5AUM - chains H and L of the 3 polymer chains in the assembly; structure by X-ray diffraction, 2.05 A resolution.

# Chain H
Name: Heavy chain of Fab fragment
Notes: antibody fragment or engineered binder
Chain sequence (242 residues; row label = number of the first residue in the row; note: 3 numbers in that range are skipped by the numbering (no residue carries them; nothing is unmodelled there); a row labelled like 52A-52C holds insertion residues (52A, then the next letters in order); numbers below 1 keep their minus sign (Met-17 is residue -17)):
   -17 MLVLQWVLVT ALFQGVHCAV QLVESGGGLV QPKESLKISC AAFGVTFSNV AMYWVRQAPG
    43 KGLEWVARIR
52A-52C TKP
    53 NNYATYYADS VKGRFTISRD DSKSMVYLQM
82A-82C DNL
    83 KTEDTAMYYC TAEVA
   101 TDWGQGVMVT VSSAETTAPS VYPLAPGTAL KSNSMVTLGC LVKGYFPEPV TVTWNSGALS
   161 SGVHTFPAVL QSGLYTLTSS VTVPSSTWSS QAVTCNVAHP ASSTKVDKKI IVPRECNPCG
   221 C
Not modelled in the structure: -17 to 0, 127-133, 213-221
Disulfides: Cys22-Cys92, Cys140-Cys195

# Chain L
Name: Light chain of Fab fragment
Notes: antibody fragment or engineered binder
Chain sequence (239 residues; numbered -19 to 214 plus 5 insertion-coded residues; the number before each row is that of its first residue; a row labelled like 30A-30E holds insertion residues (30A, then the next letters in order); numbers below 1 keep their minus sign (Met-19 is residue -19)):
   -19 MMSPVQSLFL LLLWILGTNG DVVLTQAPPT LSATIGQSVS ISCRSSQSLL
30A-30E HRNGN
    31 TYLNWLLQRP GQPPQLLIYL VSRLESGVPN RFSGSGSGTA FTLKISGLEA EDLGVYYCVQ
    91 GTHAPLTFGS GTKLEIKRAD AAPTVSIFPP STEQLATGGA SVVCLMNNFY PRDISVKWKI
   151 DGTERRDGVL DSVTDQDSKD STYSMSSTLS LTKADYESHN LYTCEVVHKT SSSPVVKSFN
   211 RNEC
Not modelled in the structure: -19 to 0, 212-214
Disulfides: Cys23-Cys88, Cys134-Cys194

# Interface between chain H and chain L
Pairs across the interface - 67 pairs, chain H then chain L:
  Tyr35(H) with Ala94(L); Pro95(L); Leu96(L)
  Val37(H) with Phe98(L), hydrophobic
  Gln39(H) with Gln38(L), hydrogen bond; Tyr87(L), hydrogen bond
  Lys43(H) with Tyr87(L)
  Gly44(H) with Tyr87(L)
  Leu45(H) with Phe98(L)
  Trp47(H) with Asp1(L), hydrogen bond; Pro95(L); Leu96(L)
  Arg50(H) with Ala94(L)
  Tyr91(H) with Gln38(L); Pro43(L); Pro44(L)
  Thr93(H) with Leu96(L)
  Ala94(H) with Leu96(L)
  Glu95(H) with Gly91(L); Ala94(L); Leu96(L)
  Val96(H) with Tyr32(L), hydrophobic; Asn34(L), hydrogen bond (backbone-side chain)
  Ala97(H) with Asn34(L), hydrogen bond (backbone-side chain); Val89(L), hydrophobic
  Thr101(H) with Asn34(L); Leu46(L); Tyr49(L)
  Trp103(H) with Leu36(L), hydrophobic; Pro44(L); Phe98(L), hydrophobic
  Gly104(H) with Pro43(L)
  Gln105(H) with Pro43(L)
  Tyr122(H) with Ser121(L); Gln124(L)
  Pro123(H) with Ser121(L); Glu123(L)
  Leu124(H) with Phe118(L); Val133(L), hydrophobic
  Ala125(H) with Phe118(L); Pro119(L)
  Pro126(H) with Phe118(L)
  Thr137(H) with Ser116(L); Phe118(L); Leu135(L); Asn137(L)
  Leu141(H) with Ser131(L)
  Lys143(H) with Gln124(L); Ser131(L)
  His164(H) with Asn137(L); Asn138(L); Ser174(L), hydrogen bond
  Phe166(H) with Leu135(L), hydrophobic; Ser162(L); Thr164(L); Ser174(L); Met175(L); Ser176(L)
  Pro167(H) with Ser162(L), hydrogen bond (backbone-side chain); Val163(L)
  Val169(H) with Leu160(L), hydrophobic; Asp161(L)
  Gln171(H) with Leu160(L)
  Thr178(H) with Ser176(L), hydrogen bond
  Ser180(H) with Leu135(L); Asn137(L)
  Lys208(H) with Glu123(L), salt bridge
Also at the interface, not in a pair above, chain H (37 interface residues in all): Glu46, Thr165, Thr182
Also at the interface, not in a pair above, chain L (41 interface residues in all): Gln42, Ile117, Thr127, Asp167, Thr178, Ser180

# Overview
Chain H and chain L form an interface of 37 and 41 residues respectively; the contacts include 8 hydrogen
bonds and 1 salt bridge. Polar pairs include Lys208(H)-Glu123(L), Gln39(H)-Gln38(L) and Gln39(H)-Tyr87(L).
Here chain H is Heavy chain of Fab fragment and chain L is Light chain of Fab fragment. Entry 5AUM (Crystal
structure of a Fab fragment with the ligand peptide) was determined by X-ray diffraction.
